4X4C - chains C and E of the 6 polymer chains in the assembly; structure by X-ray diffraction, 2.80 A resolution.

Chain C:
Protein: Regulatory protein
From: Enterobacter sp. RFL1396
UniProtKB: Q8GGH0 (Q8GGH0_9ENTR); residue numbers follow UniProt; this construct covers 1-79
Sequence (82 residues; each row starts with the number of its first residue; numbers below 1 keep their minus sign (Gly-2 is residue -2)):
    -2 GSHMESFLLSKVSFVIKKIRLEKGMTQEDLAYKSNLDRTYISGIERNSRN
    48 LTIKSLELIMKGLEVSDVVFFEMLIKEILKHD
Not modelled in the structure: -2 to 1, 79
Construct notes: expression tag (-2 to 0)

Chain E:
Molecule: 35-nt DNA strand
Notes: fragment: Operator DNA
Sequence (35 nucleotides; row label = number of the first residue in the row):
     1 ATGTGACTTATAGTCCGTGTGATTATAGTCAACAT

Chain C / chain E interface:
Pairs across the interface (11; chain C residue first):
  Arg17(C) with DG17(E), salt bridge to the phosphate
  Thr23(C) with DC16(E), phosphate contact; DG17(E), phosphate contact
  Gln24(C) with DG17(E), hydrogen bond to the phosphate; DT18(E), hydrogen bond to the phosphate
  Thr36(C) with DG19(E), base contact; DT20(E), base contact
  Ser39(C) with DT18(E), hydrogen bond to the phosphate
  Arg43(C) with DT18(E), sugar contact; DG19(E), salt bridge to the phosphate
  Thr49(C) with DA27(E), sugar contact
Interface residues without a listed pair, chain C (9 interface residues in all): Lys14, Lys51

Summary:
9 residues of chain C face 6 of chain E across their interface, with 3 hydrogen bonds and 2 salt bridges.
Among the polar pairs are Gln24(C)-DG17(E), Gln24(C)-DT18(E) and Ser39(C)-DT18(E).
Here chain C is Regulatory protein (Enterobacter sp. RFL1396) and chain E is a 35-nt DNA strand. Entry 4X4C
(RADIATION DAMAGE TO THE NUCLEOPROTEIN COMPLEX C.Esp1396I: DOSE (DWD) 6.2 MGy) was determined by X-ray
diffraction together with 4X4B, 4X4D, 4X4E, 4X4F, 4X4G, 4X4H and 4X4I from the same study.
